Entry 6J2S (X-ray diffraction, 1.73 A resolution); this record covers chain A.

[Chain A]
Name: Ferric iron-binding periplasmic protein
Organism: Pseudomonas aeruginosa
UniProt: A0A072ZDH2 (A0A072ZDH2_PSEAI); residues 29-335 here = UniProt positions 29-335
Chain sequence (307 residues; numbered 29 to 335; the number before each row is that of its first residue):
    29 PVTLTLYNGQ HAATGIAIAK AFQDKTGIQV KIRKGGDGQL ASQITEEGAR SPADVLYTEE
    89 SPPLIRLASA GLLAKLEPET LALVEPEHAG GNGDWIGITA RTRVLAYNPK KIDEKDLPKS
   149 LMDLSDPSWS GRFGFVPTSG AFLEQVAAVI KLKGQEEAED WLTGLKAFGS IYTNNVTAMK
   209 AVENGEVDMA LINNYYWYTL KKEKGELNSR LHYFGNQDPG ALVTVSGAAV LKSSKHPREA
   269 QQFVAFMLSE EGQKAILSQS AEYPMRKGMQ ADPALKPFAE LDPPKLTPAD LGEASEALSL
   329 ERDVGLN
Ion coordination: gallium (III) ion: His-39, Glu-87, Tyr-223, Tyr-224 (together with phosphate ion)

[Summary]
His-39, Glu-87, Tyr-223 and Tyr-224 form the gallium (III) ion site.
Chain A is Ferric iron-binding periplasmic protein (Pseudomonas aeruginosa); the structure, Structure of HitA
bound to gallium from Pseudomonas aeruginosa, was determined by X-ray diffraction (same publication as 6IWF
and 6IVY).
